Entry 6VGK (electron microscopy, 3.10 A resolution); this record covers chains A and H of the 14 polymer chains in the assembly.

# Chain A
Protein: ATP-dependent Clp protease proteolytic subunit 2
From: Mycobacterium tuberculosis
Notes: EC 3.4.21.92
UniProtKB: P9WPC3 (CLPP2_MYCTU); numbering as in UniProt (aligned over 16-214)
Sequence (200 residues; each row starts with the number of its first residue):
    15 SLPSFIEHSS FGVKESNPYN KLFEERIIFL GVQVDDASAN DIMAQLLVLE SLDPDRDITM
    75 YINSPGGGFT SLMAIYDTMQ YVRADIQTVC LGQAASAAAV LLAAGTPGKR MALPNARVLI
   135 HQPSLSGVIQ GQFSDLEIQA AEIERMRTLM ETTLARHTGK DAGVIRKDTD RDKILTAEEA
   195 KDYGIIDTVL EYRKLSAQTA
Unresolved in the structure: 15-29, 211-214
Differences from the reference sequence: expression tag (15)
UniProt features mapped onto this chain:
  - active site: Ser-110 (Nucleophile), His-135
From the paper describing this entry:
  - catalytic residues: Ser-110 (proposed by the authors, not directly observed)

# Chain H
Protein: ATP-dependent Clp protease proteolytic subunit 1
From: Mycobacterium tuberculosis
Notes: EC 3.4.21.92
UniProtKB: P9WPC5 (CLPP1_MYCTU); residues 7-200 here = UniProt positions 7-200
Sequence (194 residues; numbered 7 to 200; the number before each row is that of its first residue):
     7 MRSNSQGLSL TDSVYERLLS ERIIFLGSEV NDEIANRLCA QILLLAAEDA SKDISLYINS
    67 PGGSISAGMA IYDTMVLAPC DIATYAMGMA ASMGEFLLAA GTKGKRYALP HARILMHQPL
   127 GGVTGSAADI AIQAEQFAVI KKEMFRLNAE FTGQPIERIE ADSDRDRWFT AAEALEYGFV
   187 DHIITRAHVN GEAQ
Unresolved in the structure: 7-14, 193-200
UniProt features mapped onto this chain:
  - active site: Ser-98 (Nucleophile), His-123
From the paper describing this entry:
  - catalytic residues: Ser-98, His-123
  - conformationally variable residues: His-123, Asp-170, Arg-171
  - mutagenesis - S98A (10-fold): decreased catalytic activity on PKM-AMC

# Chain A / chain H interface
Pairs across the interface (25; chain A residue first):
  Gln-136(A) / Ala-133(H)
  Gln-136(A) / Ala-134(H)  hydrogen bond (side chain-backbone)
  Pro-137(A) / Ala-133(H)
  Leu-139(A) / Val-129(H)  hydrophobic
  Leu-139(A) / Ile-136(H)  hydrophobic
  Phe-147(A) / His-123(H)
  Phe-147(A) / Gln-124(H)
  Phe-147(A) / Pro-125(H)
  Phe-147(A) / Leu-126(H)
  Asp-149(A) / Leu-126(H)
  Asp-149(A) / Gly-128(H)
  Asp-149(A) / Val-129(H)  hydrogen bond (side chain-backbone)
  Leu-150(A) / Leu-126(H)
  Leu-150(A) / Gly-128(H)
  Leu-150(A) / Val-129(H)  hydrophobic
  Leu-150(A) / Ile-136(H)
  Leu-150(A) / Gln-139(H)
  Leu-150(A) / Ala-140(H)  hydrophobic
  Leu-150(A) / Phe-143(H)  hydrophobic
  Glu-151(A) / Lys-147(H)  salt bridge
  Gln-153(A) / Val-129(H)
  Ala-154(A) / Ala-140(H)  hydrophobic
  Ile-157(A) / Ala-133(H)
  Ile-157(A) / Ile-136(H)  hydrophobic
  Glu-158(A) / Ala-137(H)
Also at the interface, not in a pair above, chain A (13 interface residues in all): Ser-138, Ser-148
Also at the interface, not in a pair above, chain H (15 interface residues in all): Gly-127

# Summary
13 residues of chain A face 15 of chain H across their interface; the contacts include 2 hydrogen bonds and 1
salt bridge. Polar pairs include Glu-151(A)/Lys-147(H), Gln-136(A)/Ala-134(H) and Asp-149(A)/Val-129(H). The
paper reports catalytic residues Ser-110(A) and Ser-98(H) among others; S98A of chain H reduces catalytic
activity on PKM-AMC.
Here chain A is ATP-dependent Clp protease proteolytic subunit 2 and chain H is ATP-dependent Clp protease
proteolytic subunit 1, both from Mycobacterium tuberculosis. Entry 6VGK (ClpP1P2 complex from M. tuberculosis)
was determined by electron microscopy together with 6VGN and 6VGQ from the same study.
